9CC7 - chains E and F of the 10 polymer chains in the assembly; structure by electron microscopy, 3.14 A resolution.

Chain E:
Molecule: PhiTE head completion protein
Source organism: Pectobacterium phage phiTE
Reference sequence: K9L551 (K9L551_9CAUD); residues 1-146 here = UniProt positions 1-146
Sequence (146 residues; numbered 1 to 146; the number before each row is that of its first residue):
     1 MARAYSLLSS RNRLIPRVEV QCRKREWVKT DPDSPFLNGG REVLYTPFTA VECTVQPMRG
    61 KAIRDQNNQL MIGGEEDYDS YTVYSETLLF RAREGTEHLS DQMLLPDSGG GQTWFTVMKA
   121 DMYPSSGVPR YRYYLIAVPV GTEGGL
Not modelled in the structure: 1-3, 146

Chain F:
Molecule: PhiTE tail terminator protein
Source organism: Pectobacterium phage phiTE
Reference sequence: K9L5Q6 (K9L5Q6_9CAUD); numbering as in UniProt (aligned over 1-235)
Sequence (235 residues; numbered 1 to 235; the number before each row is that of its first residue):
     1 MALPLDFTNS DVVMGALTKA VGRLCLDVTG YDVVEADETI PKPEGPYILV DLSLLTPLDW
    61 ATNEVVDEDG VVHTAHNYTA SYTLTAYRGK PHWALSRVHQ AFGLPFLREK YFPTGSPYAY
   121 SSTSNIARMR VPLNQQMFEN RARTIVTFNA TFVEKDLGTF EDIEHIIIGI DVDNPSGPPI
   181 GIGADYDKGV KPGGDDPGLP PKPNPPIVYH DAIAQVCMAT PVIDKPALIS DKTGE
Not modelled in the structure: 1-3, 219-235

How chain E and chain F interact:
Contacting residue pairs (24):
  W27(E) - I40(F)  hydrophobic
  D33(E) - K19(F)  salt bridge
  D33(E) - R23(F)  salt bridge
  P35(E) - G22(F)
  P35(E) - R23(F)
  F36(E) - T18(F)
  F36(E) - K19(F)
  F36(E) - G22(F)
  F36(E) - V33(F)  hydrophobic
  F36(E) - E35(F)
  L37(E) - D32(F)
  L37(E) - V33(F)  hydrogen bond (backbone-backbone)
  L37(E) - V34(F)  hydrophobic
  L37(E) - P43(F)  hydrophobic
  N38(E) - V34(F)
  N38(E) - E35(F)  hydrogen bond (side chain-backbone)
  N38(E) - E38(F)
  N38(E) - I40(F)
  R41(E) - T39(F)  hydrogen bond (side chain-backbone)
  R41(E) - I40(F)
  R93(E) - P41(F)
  E94(E) - K42(F)
  G95(E) - K42(F)  hydrogen bond (backbone-backbone)
  T96(E) - P41(F)
Other interface residues (no listed pair), chain E (15 interface residues in all): S34, H98, L99, G145
Other interface residues (no listed pair), chain F (16 interface residues in all): L26, E44
Interface features reported in the paper:
  - interface residues, chain F: E38(F)

Overview:
Chain E and chain F form an interface of 15 and 16 residues respectively, with 4 hydrogen bonds and 2 salt
bridges. Polar pairs include D33(E)-K19(F), D33(E)-R23(F) and N38(E)-E35(F). From the paper: the interface
residue E38(F).
Chain E is PhiTE head completion protein and chain F is PhiTE tail terminator protein, both from
Pectobacterium phage phiTE; the structure, Bacteriophage PhiTE extended connector complex, was determined by
electron microscopy (same publication as 9CB9, 9CBA, 9CUL, 9CUY and 9MJN).
